Entry 2ACW (X-ray diffraction, 2.60 A resolution); this record covers chains A and B.

Chain A (and B):
Molecule: triterpene UDP-glucosyl transferase UGT71G1
From: Medicago truncatula
Notes: EC 2.4.1.-; chain B of this document is another copy of the same molecule, construct and numbering; everything in this record applies to it too
UniProt: Q5IFH7 (Q5IFH7_MEDTR); residue numbers follow UniProt; this construct covers 1-465
Amino-acid sequence (465 residues; numbered 1 to 465; the number before each row is that of its first residue):
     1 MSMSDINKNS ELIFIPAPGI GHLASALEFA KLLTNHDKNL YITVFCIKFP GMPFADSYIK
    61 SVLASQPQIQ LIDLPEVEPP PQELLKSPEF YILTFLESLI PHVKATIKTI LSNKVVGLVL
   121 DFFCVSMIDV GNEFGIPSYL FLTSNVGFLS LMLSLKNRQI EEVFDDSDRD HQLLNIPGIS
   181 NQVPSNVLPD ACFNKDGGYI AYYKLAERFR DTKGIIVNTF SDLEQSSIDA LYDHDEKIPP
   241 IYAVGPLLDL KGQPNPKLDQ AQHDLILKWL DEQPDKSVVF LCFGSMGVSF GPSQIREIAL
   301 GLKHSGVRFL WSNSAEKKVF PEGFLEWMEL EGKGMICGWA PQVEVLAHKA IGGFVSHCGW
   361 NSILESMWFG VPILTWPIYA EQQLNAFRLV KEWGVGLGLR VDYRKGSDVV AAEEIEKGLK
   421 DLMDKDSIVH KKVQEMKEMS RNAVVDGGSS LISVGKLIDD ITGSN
Not modelled in the structure: 1-2, 464-465 (chain B: 1-7, 464-465)
Small-molecule neighbours: uridine-5'-diphosphate-glucose (UPG): I20, G21, H22, T143, S144, C282, G284, S285, M286, S312, W339, A340, Q342, V343, H357, G359, W360, N361, S362, E365, Y379, A380, E381, Q382, N385
From the paper describing this entry:
  - binding site for uridine-5'-diphosphate-glucose: M286, W360, E381, Q382
  - catalytic residues: H22
  - catalytic residues: D121 (proposed by the authors, not directly observed)
  - contacts within the chain: H22-D121
  - specificity-determining residues: E381 (proposed by the authors, not directly observed)
  - specificity-determining residues: Q382 (by similarity / conservation)
  - binding site for uridine-5'-diphosphate-glucose: S285 (from molecular simulation)
  - mutagenesis - H22A, D121A, D121N, E381A: abolished catalytic activity
  - mutagenesis - A340F: unchanged catalytic activity

How chain A and chain B interact:
Residue-residue contacts (23; chain A residue first):
  P292(A) with E413(B)
  S293(A) with E297(B)
  R296(A) with E297(B), salt bridge; L300(B); E413(B), salt bridge
  E297(A) with S293(B), hydrogen bond; R296(B), salt bridge
  L300(A) with R296(B)
  K303(A) with E322(B), salt bridge
  H304(A) with E322(B), salt bridge
  E322(A) with K303(B), salt bridge; H304(B), salt bridge
  S407(A) with D408(B)
  D408(A) with G406(B); S407(B); D408(B)
  V409(A) with S293(B); D408(B), hydrogen bond (backbone-side chain); V409(B), hydrophobic
  A411(A) with S293(B)
  A412(A) with R296(B)
  E413(A) with P292(B); R296(B), salt bridge
Other interface residues (no listed pair), chain B (15 interface residues in all): A411, A412

Summary:
14 residues of chain A and 15 residues of chain B are in contact, with 2 hydrogen bonds and 8 salt bridges.
Among the polar pairs are R296(A)-E297(B), R296(A)-E413(B) and K303(A)-E322(B). From the paper: catalytic
residues H22(A) and D121(A); H22A, D121A and D121N of chain A, among others, abolish catalytic activity; 5
substitutions were tested in all.
Both chains are triterpene UDP-glucosyl transferase UGT71G1 (Medicago truncatula). Entry 2ACW (Crystal
Structure of Medicago truncatula UGT71G1 complexed with UDP-glucose) was determined by X-ray diffraction (same
publication as 2ACV).
